3L1X - chain A; structure by X-ray diffraction, 2.60 A resolution.

# Chain A
Molecule: Ubiquitin conjugation factor E4 B
From: Homo sapiens
Notes: fragment: U box domain, residues 1208-1302
UniProt: O95155 (UBE4B_HUMAN); numbering as in UniProt (aligned over 1208-1302)
Chain sequence (100 residues; numbered 1203 to 1302; the number before each row is that of its first residue):
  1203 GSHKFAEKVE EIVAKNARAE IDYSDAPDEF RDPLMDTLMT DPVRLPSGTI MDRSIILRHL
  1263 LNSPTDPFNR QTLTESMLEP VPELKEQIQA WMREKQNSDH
Disordered / not traced: 1203-1225, 1301-1302
Sequence notes: expression tag (1203-1207)
Swiss-Prot annotation at these positions:
  - modified residue: Ser1265 (Phosphoserine)

# In short
Chain A is Ubiquitin conjugation factor E4 B (Homo sapiens); the structure, Crystal Structure of U-box Domain
of Human E4B Ubiquitin Ligase, was determined by X-ray diffraction together with 3L1Y and 3L1Z from the same
study.
